PDB entry 6RO4 | electron microscopy, 3.50 A resolution | chains A and F of the 9 polymer chains in the assembly

# Chain A
Name: General transcription and DNA repair factor IIH helicase subunit XPB
Source organism: Homo sapiens
Notes: EC 3.6.4.12
UniProtKB: P19447 (ERCC3_HUMAN); numbering as in UniProt (aligned over 1-782)
Amino-acid sequence (782 residues; each row starts with the number of its first residue):
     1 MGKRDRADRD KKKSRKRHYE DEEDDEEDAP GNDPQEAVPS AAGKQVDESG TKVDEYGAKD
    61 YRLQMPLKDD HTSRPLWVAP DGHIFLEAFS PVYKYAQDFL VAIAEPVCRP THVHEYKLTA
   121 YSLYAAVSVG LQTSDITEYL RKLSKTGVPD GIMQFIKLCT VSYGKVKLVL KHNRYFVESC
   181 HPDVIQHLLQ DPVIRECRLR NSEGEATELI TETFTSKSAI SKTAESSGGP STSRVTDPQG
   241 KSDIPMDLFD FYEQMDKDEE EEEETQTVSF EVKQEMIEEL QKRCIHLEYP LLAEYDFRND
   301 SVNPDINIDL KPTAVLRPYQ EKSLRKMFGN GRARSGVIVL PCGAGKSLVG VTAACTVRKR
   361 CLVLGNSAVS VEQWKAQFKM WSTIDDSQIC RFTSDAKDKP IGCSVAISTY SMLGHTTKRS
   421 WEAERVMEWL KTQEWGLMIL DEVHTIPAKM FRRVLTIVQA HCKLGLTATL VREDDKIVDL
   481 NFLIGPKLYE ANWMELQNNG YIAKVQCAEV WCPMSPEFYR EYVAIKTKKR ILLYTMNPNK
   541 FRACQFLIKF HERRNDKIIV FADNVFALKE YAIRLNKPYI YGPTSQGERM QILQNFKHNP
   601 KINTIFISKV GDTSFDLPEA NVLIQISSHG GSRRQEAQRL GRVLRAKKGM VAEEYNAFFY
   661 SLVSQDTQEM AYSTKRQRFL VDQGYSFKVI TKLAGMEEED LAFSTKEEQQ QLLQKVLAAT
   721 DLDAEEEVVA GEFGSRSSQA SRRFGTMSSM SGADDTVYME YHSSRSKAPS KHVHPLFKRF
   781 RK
Disordered / not traced: 1-70, 200-265, 646-654, 721-782
UniProt features mapped onto this chain:
  - motif: Arg6 to His18 (Nuclear localization signal), Asp441 to His444 (DEVH box)
  - binding site (ATP): Leu340 to Ser347, Arg642, Arg645
  - modified residue (Phosphoserine): Ser686, Ser751
  - natural variant: Phe99 (F99S: In XP-B), Thr119 (T119P: In TTD2), Lys418 (K418Q: In a breast cancer sample)
  - mutagenesis: Lys346 (K346R: Dominant-negative effect on transcription and NER, induces chromatin collapse, probably has no ATPase activity. No transcriptional activity of the reconstituted TFIIH complex ...), Thr469 (T469A: Very low 3'-5' helicase activity, wild-type ATPase activity, opens damaged DNA, nearly wild-type NER activity in vivo, 50% decreased transcription in vitro), Gln638 (Q638A: Very low 3'-5' helicase activity, wild-type ATPase activity, wild-type damaged DNA removal, 80% decreased transcription (all in vitro)), Ser751 (S751A: Restores NER in XPB/ERCC3-defective cells, does not inhibit 5'-incision by ERCC1-XPF, wild-type transcription and helicase activities ...), Lys782 (Impairs protein folding)

# Chain F
Name: General transcription factor IIH subunit 5
Source organism: Homo sapiens
UniProtKB: Q6ZYL4 (TF2H5_HUMAN); residues 1-71 here = UniProt positions 1-71
Amino-acid sequence (71 residues; each row starts with the number of its first residue):
     1 MVNVLKGVLI ECDPAMKQFL LYLDESNALG KKFIIQDIDD THVFVIAELV NVLQERVGEL
    61 MDQNAFSLTQ K
Disordered / not traced: 1-3, 66-71
UniProt features mapped onto this chain:
  - modified residue: Thr69 (Phosphothreonine)
  - natural variant: Leu21 (L21P: In TTD3)

# Chain A / chain F interface
Residue-residue contacts - 16 pairs, chain A then chain F:
  Met514(A) with Ala15(F)
  Pro516(A) with Pro14(F); Gln18(F), hydrogen bond (backbone-side chain)
  Tyr519(A) with Ala15(F); Leu60(F)
  Arg520(A) with Gln18(F); Tyr22(F); Glu25(F), salt bridge
  Val523(A) with Tyr22(F), hydrogen bond (backbone-side chain)
  Ala524(A) with Tyr22(F), hydrophobic
  Asp666(A) with Met16(F); Leu60(F); Asn64(F)
  Thr667(A) with Asn64(F), hydrogen bond (backbone-side chain)
  Ala671(A) with Asn64(F)
  Thr674(A) with Ala65(F)
Also at the interface, not in a pair above, chain A (12 interface residues in all): Gln665, Met670
Also at the interface, not in a pair above, chain F (12 interface residues in all): Asp13, Phe19, Met61

# In short
The chain A/chain F interface involves 12 residues from each chain; the contacts include 3 hydrogen bonds and
1 salt bridge. Among the polar pairs are Arg520(A)-Glu25(F), Pro516(A)-Gln18(F) and Val523(A)-Tyr22(F).
UniProt lists 10 ATP-binding residues and 5 mutagenesis sites on chain A.
Here chain A is General transcription and DNA repair factor IIH helicase subunit XPB and chain F is General
transcription factor IIH subunit 5, both from Homo sapiens. Entry 6RO4 (Structure of the core TFIIH-XPA-DNA
complex) was determined by electron microscopy.
